PDB entry 5FVD | X-ray diffraction, 1.86 A resolution | chains A and B

== Chain A ==
Protein: Nucleocapsid
Source organism: Human metapneumovirus
UniProt: Q91F57 (Q91F57_9MONO); numbering as in UniProt (aligned over 1-394)
Sequence (394 residues; row label = number of the first residue in the row):
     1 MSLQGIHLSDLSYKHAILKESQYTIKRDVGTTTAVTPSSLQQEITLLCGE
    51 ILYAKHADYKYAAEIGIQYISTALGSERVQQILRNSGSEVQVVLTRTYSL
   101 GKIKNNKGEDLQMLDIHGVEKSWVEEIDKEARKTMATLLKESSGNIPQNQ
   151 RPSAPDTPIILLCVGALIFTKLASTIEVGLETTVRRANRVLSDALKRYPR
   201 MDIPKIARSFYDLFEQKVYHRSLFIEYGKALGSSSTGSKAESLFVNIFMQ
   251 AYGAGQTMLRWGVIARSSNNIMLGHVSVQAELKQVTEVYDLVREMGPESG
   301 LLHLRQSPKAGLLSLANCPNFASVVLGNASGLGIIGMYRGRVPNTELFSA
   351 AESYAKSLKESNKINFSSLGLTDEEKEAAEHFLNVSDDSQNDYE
Unresolved in the structure: 1-29, 101-111, 384-394
What the authors report for this chain:
  - contacts within the chain: T175-A254 (backbone contact), A254-T257, R260-E375 (salt bridge), W261-E375

== Chain B ==
Protein: Phosphoprotein
Source organism: Human metapneumovirus
UniProt: X4Y6K1 (X4Y6K1_9MONO); residue numbers follow UniProt; this construct covers 1-40
Sequence (47 residues; row label = number of the first residue in the row):
     1 MSFPEGKDILFMGNEAAKLAEAFQKSLRKPGHKRSQSIIGKHHHHHH
Unresolved in the structure: 29-47
Construct notes: expression tag (41-47)

== How chain A and chain B interact ==
Pairs across the interface - 48 pairs, chain A then chain B:
  Q256(A) - F3(B)
  L259(A) - F3(B)
  R260(A) - M1(B)
  R260(A) - F3(B)
  G262(A) - I9(B)
  V263(A) - M1(B)  hydrophobic
  V263(A) - F3(B)  hydrophobic
  V263(A) - P4(B)
  R266(A) - D8(B)  hydrogen bond (side chain-backbone)
  R266(A) - I9(B)
  R266(A) - F11(B)
  N270(A) - F11(B)
  I271(A) - A20(B)
  I271(A) - F23(B)  hydrophobic
  M272(A) - A20(B)
  M272(A) - F23(B)  hydrophobic
  M272(A) - Q24(B)
  L273(A) - I9(B)
  L273(A) - L10(B)
  L273(A) - F11(B)  hydrogen bond (backbone-backbone)
  G274(A) - F11(B)
  G274(A) - A16(B)
  G274(A) - A17(B)  hydrogen bond (backbone-backbone)
  H275(A) - A20(B)
  H275(A) - Q24(B)  hydrogen bond
  V278(A) - L10(B)
  Q279(A) - F11(B)  hydrogen bond (side chain-backbone)
  Q279(A) - M12(B)
  Q279(A) - G13(B)  hydrogen bond (side chain-backbone)
  Q279(A) - A16(B)
  Q279(A) - A17(B)
  L282(A) - K7(B)
  L282(A) - L10(B)  hydrophobic
  L282(A) - M12(B)  hydrophobic
  V285(A) - G6(B)
  Y289(A) - F3(B)  hydrophobic
  Y289(A) - P4(B)
  Y289(A) - I9(B)
  V292(A) - F3(B)  hydrophobic
  R293(A) - F3(B)  hydrogen bond (side chain-backbone)
  R293(A) - P4(B)
  R293(A) - E5(B)  salt bridge
  F321(A) - I9(B)  hydrophobic
  F321(A) - L10(B)  hydrophobic
  A350(A) - F23(B)
  A350(A) - Q24(B)
  A350(A) - L27(B)  hydrophobic
  Y354(A) - F23(B)  hydrophobic
Interface residues without a listed pair, chain A (28 interface residues in all): N269, V276, T286, E346, L347, S353
Interface residues without a listed pair, chain B (19 interface residues in all): L19
From the paper, about this interface:
  - specific contacts: Y354(A)-F23(B) (pi stacking)
  - interface residues, chain B: I9(B), L10(B), F11(B), M12(B)

== Summary ==
Chain A and chain B form an interface of 28 and 19 residues respectively, with 7 hydrogen bonds and 1 salt
bridge. Polar contacts include R293(A)-E5(B), R266(A)-D8(B) and H275(A)-Q24(B). The paper describes pi
stacking between Y354(A) and F23(B). From the paper: interface residues I9(B), L10(B) and F11(B) among others;
contacts within the chain involving T175(A), A254(A) and T257(A) among others.
Here chain A is Nucleocapsid and chain B is Phosphoprotein, both from Human metapneumovirus. Entry 5FVD (Human
metapneumovirus N0-P complex) was determined by X-ray diffraction (same publication as 5FVC).
